PDB entry 7X3X | electron microscopy, 3.20 A resolution | chains F and J of the 11 polymer chains in the assembly

Chain F:
Protein: Histone H4
Organism: Xenopus laevis
UniProtKB: P62799 (H4_XENLA); residues 0-102 here correspond to UniProt positions 1-103 (UniProt number = residue number + 1)
Amino-acid sequence (103 residues; each row starts with the number of its first residue; numbering starts at 0):
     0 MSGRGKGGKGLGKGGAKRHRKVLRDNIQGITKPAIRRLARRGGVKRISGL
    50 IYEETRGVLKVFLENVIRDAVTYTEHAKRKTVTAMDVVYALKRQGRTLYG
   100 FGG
Not modelled in the structure: 0-16
UniProt features mapped onto this chain:
  - DNA-binding region: Lys16 to Lys20
  - modified residue: Ser1 (N-acetylserine), Arg3 (Asymmetric dimethylarginine), Lys5 (N6-(2-hydroxyisobutyryl)lysine), Lys8 (N6-(2-hydroxyisobutyryl)lysine), Lys12 (N6-(2-hydroxyisobutyryl)lysine), Lys16 (N6-(2-hydroxyisobutyryl)lysine), Lys20 (N6,N6,N6-trimethyllysine), Lys31 (N6-(2-hydroxyisobutyryl)lysine), Lys44 (N6-(2-hydroxyisobutyryl)lysine), Ser47 (Phosphoserine), Tyr51 (Phosphotyrosine), Lys59 (N6-(2-hydroxyisobutyryl)lysine), Lys77 (N6-(2-hydroxyisobutyryl)lysine), Lys79 (N6-(2-hydroxyisobutyryl)lysine), Tyr88 (Phosphotyrosine), Lys91 (N6-(2-hydroxyisobutyryl)lysine)
  - cross-link (Glycyl lysine isopeptide (Lys-Gly)): Lys31 (interchain with G-Cter in UFM1), Lys91 (interchain with G-Cter in ubiquitin)

Chain J:
Molecule: 146-nt DNA strand
Sequence (146 nucleotides; each row starts with the number of its first residue):
     1 TCAGGATGTATATATCTGACACGTGCCTGGAGACTAGGGAGTAATCCCCT
    51 TGGCGGTTAAAACGCGGGGGACAGCGCGTACGTGCGTTTAAGCGGTGCTA
   101 GAGCTGTCTACGACCAATTGAGCGGCCTCGGCACCGGGATTCTCCA

Interface between chain F and chain J:
Contacting residue pairs - 12 pairs, chain F then chain J:
  Lys44(F) - DG82(J)  phosphate contact
  Arg45(F) - DC81(J)  hydrogen bond to the sugar
  Arg45(F) - DG82(J)  phosphate contact
  Ile46(F) - DC81(J)  sugar contact
  Ile46(F) - DG82(J)  hydrogen bond to the phosphate
  Ser47(F) - DC81(J)  hydrogen bond to the phosphate
  Gly48(F) - DC81(J)  hydrogen bond to the phosphate
  Arg78(F) - DA102(J)  phosphate contact
  Lys79(F) - DG101(J)  phosphate contact
  Lys79(F) - DA102(J)  hydrogen bond to the phosphate
  Thr80(F) - DG101(J)  phosphate contact
  Thr80(F) - DA102(J)  hydrogen bond to the phosphate
Other interface residues (no listed pair), chain F (10 interface residues in all): Arg39, Lys77
Other interface residues (no listed pair), chain J (5 interface residues in all): DG103

Summary:
10 residues of chain F face 5 of chain J across their interface; the contacts include 6 hydrogen bonds. Among
the polar pairs are Arg45(F)-DC81(J), Ile46(F)-DG82(J) and Ser47(F)-DC81(J). UniProt lists a DNA-binding
region on chain F.
Chain F is Histone H4 (Xenopus laevis) and chain J is a 146-nt DNA strand; the structure, Cryo-EM structure of
N1 nucleosome-RA, was determined by electron microscopy together with 7X3T, 7X3V and 7X3W from the same study.
